PDB entry 6QGQ | X-ray diffraction, 2.60 A resolution | chain A

# Chain A
Protein: Acyl-protein thioesterase 1
Source organism: Homo sapiens
Notes: EC 3.1.2.-
UniProt: O75608 (LYPA1_HUMAN); residue numbers follow UniProt; this construct covers 1-230
Sequence (233 residues; row label = number of the first residue in the row; numbers below 1 keep their minus sign (Gly-2 is residue -2)):
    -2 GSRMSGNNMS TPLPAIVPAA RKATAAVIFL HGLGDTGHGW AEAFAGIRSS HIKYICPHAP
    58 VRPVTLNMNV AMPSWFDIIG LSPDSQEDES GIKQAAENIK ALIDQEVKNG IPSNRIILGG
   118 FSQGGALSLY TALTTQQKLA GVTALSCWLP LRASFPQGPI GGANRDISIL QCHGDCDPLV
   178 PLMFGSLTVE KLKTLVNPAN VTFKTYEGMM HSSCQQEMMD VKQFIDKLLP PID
Unresolved in the structure: -2 to 7
Sequence notes: expression tag (-2 to 0); engineered mutation Ser2 (Cys in O75608)
Swiss-Prot annotation at these positions:
  - active site (Charge relay system): Ser119, Asp174, His208
  - modified residue: Lys224 (N6-acetyllysine)
Reported in the primary citation:
  - mutagenesis - M65E: decreased binding to liposome

# In short
UniProt lists 3 active-site residues. From the paper: M65E reduces binding to liposome.
Chain A is Acyl-protein thioesterase 1 (Homo sapiens); the structure, Crystal structure of APT1 C2S mutant
bound to palmitic acid, was determined by X-ray diffraction together with 6QGN, 6QGO and 6QGS from the same
study.
